Entry 4DQM (X-ray diffraction, 2.75 A resolution); this record covers chains A and B.

[Chain A]
Name: Retinoic acid receptor alpha
From: Homo sapiens
Notes: fragment: ligand binding domain
Reference sequence: P10276 (RARA_HUMAN); residues 182-415 here = UniProt positions 182-415
Chain sequence (234 residues; each row starts with the number of its first residue):
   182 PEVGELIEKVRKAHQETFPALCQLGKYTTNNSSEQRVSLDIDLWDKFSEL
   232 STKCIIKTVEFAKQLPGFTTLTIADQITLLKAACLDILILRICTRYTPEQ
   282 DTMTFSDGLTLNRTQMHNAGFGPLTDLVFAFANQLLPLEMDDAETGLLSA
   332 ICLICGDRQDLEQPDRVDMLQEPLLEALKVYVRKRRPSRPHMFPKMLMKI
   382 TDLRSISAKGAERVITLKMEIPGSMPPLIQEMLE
Swiss-Prot annotation at these positions:
  - region: Gly404 to Glu415 (Required for binding corepressor NCOR1)
  - motif: Ile254 to Ile258 (UBR5-degron), Pro408 to Glu415 (9aaTAD)
  - binding site (all-trans-retinoate): Cys235, Ser287
  - modified residue (Phosphoserine): Ser219, Ser369
  - cross-link: Lys399 (Glycyl lysine isopeptide (Lys-Gly) (interchain with G-Cter in SUMO))
  - mutagenesis: Ser219 (S219A: No effect on heterodimerization with RARA. On ATRA treatment, localizes to the nucleus, and increased protein levels; when associated with A-369 ...), Val240 (V240A: Abolished ubiquitination and degradation by UBR5), Ile254 (I254A: Reduced ubiquitination and degradation by UBR5), Ile258 (I258A: Reduced ubiquitination and degradation by UBR5), Ser369 (S369A: No effect on heterodimerization with RARA. On ATRA treatment, localizes to the nucleus, and increased protein levels; when associated with A-219 ...), Ile396 (I396E: Abrogates interaction with NCOR1 or NCOR2. Increased affinity for NCOR1 and NCOR2 in the presence of BMS493 ...), Lys399 (K399R: In the absence of ATRA, abolishes sumoylation and is mainly nuclear. In the presence of ATRA, some sumoylation, cytoplasmic location, reduced transcriptional activity and no SENP6 binding ...), Leu409 to Ile410 (Abolishes interaction with ASXL1 and NCOA1), Glu412 (E412Q: Impairs interaction with ASXL1 and NCOA1; when associated with Q-415), Met413 to Leu414 (Abolishes interaction with ASXL1 and NCOA1), Glu415 (E415Q: Impairs interaction with ASXL1 and NCOA1; when associated with Q-412)
Ligand contacts: Luffariellolide (LUF; (5S)-4-[(3E,7E)-4,8-dimethyl-10-(2,6,6-trimethylcyclohex-1-en-1-yl)deca-3,7-dien-1-yl]-5-hydroxyfuran-2(5H)-one): Phe199, Trp225, Phe228, Leu231, Ser232, Lys234, Cys235, Leu266, Leu269, Arg272, Ile273, Arg276, Thr285, Phe286, Ser287, Asp288, Gly301, Phe302, Leu305, Gly391, Val395, Met406, Leu414

[Chain B]
Name: Nuclear receptor coactivator 1
Notes: EC 2.3.1.48; fragment: LXXLL motif 7
Reference sequence: Q15788 (NCOA1_HUMAN); numbering as in UniProt (aligned over 1432-1441)
Chain sequence (10 residues; each row starts with the number of its first residue):
  1432 KSLLQQLLTE
Swiss-Prot annotation at these positions:
  - motif: Leu1435 to Leu1439 (LXXLL motif 7)

[How chain A and chain B interact]
Residue-residue contacts (15):
  Ile237(A) - Leu1438(B)  hydrophobic
  Val240(A) - Leu1439(B)  hydrophobic
  Lys244(A) - Leu1438(B)  hydrogen bond (side chain-backbone)
  Lys244(A) - Leu1439(B)
  Lys244(A) - Glu1441(B)  salt bridge
  Gln257(A) - Leu1439(B)
  Ile258(A) - Leu1435(B)  hydrophobic
  Ile258(A) - Leu1439(B)  hydrophobic
  Pro408(A) - Leu1434(B)
  Leu409(A) - Leu1434(B)
  Leu409(A) - Leu1438(B)  hydrophobic
  Glu412(A) - Ser1433(B)
  Glu412(A) - Leu1434(B)  hydrogen bond (side chain-backbone)
  Glu412(A) - Leu1435(B)  hydrogen bond (side chain-backbone)
  Met413(A) - Leu1435(B)  hydrophobic
Also at the interface, not in a pair above, chain A (13 interface residues in all): Phe249, Ile254, Leu261, Lys262
Also at the interface, not in a pair above, chain B (8 interface residues in all): Gln1436, Thr1440

[Overview]
The interface between chain A and chain B involves 13 residues on one side and 8 on the other; the contacts
include 3 hydrogen bonds and 1 salt bridge. Polar pairs include Lys244(A)-Glu1441(B), Lys244(A)-Leu1438(B) and
Glu412(A)-Leu1434(B). Ligands of chain A: Luffariellolide.
Chain A is Retinoic acid receptor alpha (Homo sapiens) and chain B is Nuclear receptor coactivator 1; the
structure, Revealing a marine natural product as a novel agonist for retinoic acid receptors with a unique
..., was determined by X-ray diffraction.
